PDB entry 2HCK | X-ray diffraction, 3.00 A resolution | chains A and B

Chain A (and B):
Molecule: Hematopoetic cell kinase hck
From: Homo sapiens
Notes: EC 2.7.1.112; fragment: sh3-sh2-kinase-regulatory tail; chain B of this document is another copy of the same molecule, construct and numbering; everything in this record applies to it too
UniProt: P08631 (HCK_HUMAN); aligned to UniProt positions 79-516 over residues 82-531 (the alignment contains insertions or deletions, so no single offset holds)
Chain sequence (438 residues; row label = number of the first residue in the row; note: 12 numbers in that range are skipped by the numbering (no residue carries them; nothing is unmodelled there)):
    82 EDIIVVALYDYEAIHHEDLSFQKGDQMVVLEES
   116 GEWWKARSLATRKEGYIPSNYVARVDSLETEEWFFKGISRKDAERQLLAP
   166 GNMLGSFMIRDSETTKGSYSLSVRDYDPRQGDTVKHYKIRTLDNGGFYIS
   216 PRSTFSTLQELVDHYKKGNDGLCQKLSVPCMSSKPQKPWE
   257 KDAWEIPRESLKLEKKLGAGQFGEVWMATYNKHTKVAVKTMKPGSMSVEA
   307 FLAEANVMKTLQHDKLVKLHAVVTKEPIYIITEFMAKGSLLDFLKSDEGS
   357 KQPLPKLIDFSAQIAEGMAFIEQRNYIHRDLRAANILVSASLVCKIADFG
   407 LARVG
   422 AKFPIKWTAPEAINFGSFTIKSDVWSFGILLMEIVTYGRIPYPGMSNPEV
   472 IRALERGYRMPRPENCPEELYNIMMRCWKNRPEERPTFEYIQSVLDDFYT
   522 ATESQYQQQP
Construct notes: modified residue (527)
Modified residues: Tyr527 (o-phosphotyrosine; PTR)
Ion coordination: Ca2+ site 1: Glu490 (shared with Glu524(B), Tyr527(B) of chain B); Ca2+ site 2: Glu524, Tyr527 (shared with Glu490(B) of chain B)
Residues lining bound ligands: 3,5,7,3',4'-pentahydroxyflavone (QUE): Leu273, Gly274, Ala275, Val281, Ala293, Thr338, Glu339, Phe340, Met341, Gly344, Ser345, Asp348, Leu393
Swiss-Prot annotation at these positions:
  - active site: Asp386 (Proton acceptor)
  - binding site (ATP): Leu273 to Val281, Lys295
  - modified residue: Thr206 (Phosphothreonine), Tyr213 (Phosphotyrosine)

Chain A / chain B interface:
Pairs across the interface (41; chain A residue first):
  Thr179(A) with Asn493(B)
  Thr180(A) with Glu489(B)
  Lys203(A) with Glu489(B), salt bridge
  Arg205(A) with Arg483(B); Glu489(B), salt bridge
  Gln379(A) with Glu505(B)
  Arg483(A) with Arg205(B); Gln530(B)
  Glu485(A) with Gln530(B), hydrogen bond
  Cys487(A) with Gln529(B), hydrogen bond (backbone-side chain)
  Pro488(A) with Gln529(B)
  Glu489(A) with Lys203(B), salt bridge; Arg205(B), salt bridge; Gln529(B)
  Glu490(A) with Thr523(B); Glu524(B); Gln526(B); Tyr527(B), hydrogen bond (side chain-backbone)
  Asn493(A) with Thr179(B)
  Glu505(A) with Gln379(B); Glu510(B)
  Glu510(A) with Arg497(B), salt bridge
  Tyr511(A) with Ser514(B)
  Val515(A) with Thr523(B)
  Phe519(A) with Thr523(B); Glu524(B), hydrogen bond (backbone-backbone)
  Tyr520(A) with Ala522(B)
  Thr521(A) with Ala522(B)
  Ala522(A) with Tyr520(B); Thr521(B); Ala522(B)
  Thr523(A) with Glu490(B); Phe519(B)
  Glu524(A) with Glu490(B); Phe519(B), hydrogen bond (backbone-backbone); Tyr520(B)
  Tyr527(A) with Glu490(B), hydrogen bond (backbone-side chain)
  Gln529(A) with Cys487(B), hydrogen bond (side chain-backbone); Pro488(B); Glu489(B)
  Gln530(A) with Glu485(B), hydrogen bond
Other interface residues (no listed pair), chain A (30 interface residues in all): Tyr213, Asn486, Ser514, Asp518, Gln526
Other interface residues (no listed pair), chain B (30 interface residues in all): Thr180, Tyr511, Val515, Asp518, Ser525

Summary:
Chain A and chain B each contribute 30 residues to their interface, with 8 hydrogen bonds and 5 salt bridges.
Polar pairs include Lys203(A)-Glu489(B), Arg205(A)-Glu489(B) and Glu510(A)-Arg497(B). Bound to chain A:
3,5,7,3',4'-pentahydroxyflavone.
Both chains are Hematopoetic cell kinase hck (Homo sapiens). Entry 2HCK (Src family kinase hck-quercetin
complex) was determined by X-ray diffraction (same publication as 1AD5).
